PDB entry 2RG1 | X-ray diffraction, 1.85 A resolution | chains A and B

# Chain A (and B)
Molecule: Flavoprotein WrbA
Source organism: Escherichia coli
Notes: EC 1.6.5.2; chain B of this document is another copy of the same molecule, construct and numbering; everything in this record applies to it too
UniProt: P0A8G6 (WRBA_ECOLI); residues 0-197 here correspond to UniProt positions 1-198 (UniProt number = residue number + 1)
Chain sequence (198 residues; numbered 0 to 197; the number before each row is that of its first residue; numbering starts at 0):
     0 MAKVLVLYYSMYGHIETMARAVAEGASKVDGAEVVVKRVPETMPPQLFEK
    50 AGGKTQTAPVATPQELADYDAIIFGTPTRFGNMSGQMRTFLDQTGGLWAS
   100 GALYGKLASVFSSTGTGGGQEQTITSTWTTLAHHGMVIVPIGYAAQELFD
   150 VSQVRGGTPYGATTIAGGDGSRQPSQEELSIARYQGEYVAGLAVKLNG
Disordered / not traced: 0, 42-51, 115-116, 144-155, 166-169, 197 (chain B: 0, 42-54, 144-155, 166-171)
Curated features (UniProtKB/Swiss-Prot):
  - binding site (FMN): Ser9 to Ile14, Thr77 to Phe79, Ser112 to Gly117, His132
  - binding site (NAD(+)): Tyr11, Ala50, Asp168
  - binding site (substrate): Trp97
  - modified residue: Lys49 (N6-acetyllysine)

# Interface between chain A and chain B
Pairs across the interface - 52 pairs, chain A then chain B:
  Trp97(A) - Tyr142(B)
  Tyr103(A) - Ile140(B)  hydrogen bond (side chain-backbone)
  Tyr103(A) - Ala143(B)  hydrophobic
  Tyr103(A) - Tyr183(B)  hydrogen bond
  Tyr103(A) - Tyr187(B)
  Gly104(A) - Tyr187(B)
  Trp127(A) - Ala131(B)  hydrophobic
  Thr128(A) - Tyr159(B)
  Ala131(A) - Trp127(B)  hydrophobic
  Ala131(A) - Pro139(B)  hydrophobic
  Ala131(A) - Gly141(B)
  Ala131(A) - Pro158(B)
  Ala131(A) - Tyr159(B)  hydrophobic
  His132(A) - Tyr142(B)  hydrogen bond
  His132(A) - Pro158(B)
  His132(A) - Tyr159(B)  hydrogen bond
  Gly134(A) - Gly141(B)
  Gly134(A) - Tyr187(B)
  Met135(A) - Pro139(B)
  Val136(A) - Val136(B)  hydrophobic
  Val136(A) - Ile137(B)
  Val136(A) - Tyr187(B)
  Ile137(A) - Trp127(B)  hydrophobic
  Ile137(A) - Val136(B)
  Ile137(A) - Ile137(B)  hydrogen bond (backbone-backbone)
  Ile137(A) - Pro139(B)  hydrophobic
  Pro139(A) - Ala131(B)  hydrophobic
  Pro139(A) - Met135(B)
  Ile140(A) - Tyr103(B)  hydrogen bond (backbone-side chain)
  Gly141(A) - Ala131(B)
  Gly141(A) - Gly134(B)
  Tyr142(A) - Trp97(B)
  Tyr142(A) - Ala98(B)
  Tyr142(A) - Ser99(B)
  Tyr142(A) - Gly100(B)  hydrogen bond (side chain-backbone)
  Tyr142(A) - Tyr103(B)  hydrophobic
  Ala143(A) - Tyr103(B)
  Pro158(A) - Ala131(B)
  Pro158(A) - His132(B)
  Tyr159(A) - Thr128(B)
  Tyr159(A) - Ala131(B)  hydrophobic
  Tyr159(A) - His132(B)  hydrogen bond
  Tyr183(A) - Tyr103(B)  hydrogen bond
  Tyr187(A) - Tyr103(B)
  Tyr187(A) - Gly104(B)
  Tyr187(A) - Gly134(B)
  Tyr187(A) - Val136(B)
  Leu191(A) - Val136(B)  hydrophobic
  Lys194(A) - Leu195(B)
  Leu195(A) - Leu191(B)  hydrophobic
  Leu195(A) - Lys194(B)  hydrogen bond (backbone-side chain)
  Leu195(A) - Leu195(B)  hydrophobic
Also at the interface, not in a pair above, chain A (24 interface residues in all): Thr124
Also at the interface, not in a pair above, chain B (27 interface residues in all): Thr124

# Summary
The interface between chain A and chain B involves 24 residues on one side and 27 on the other; the contacts
include 10 hydrogen bonds. Polar contacts include Tyr103(A)-Ile140(B), Tyr103(A)-Tyr183(B) and
His132(A)-Tyr142(B).
Chain A and chain B are both Flavoprotein WrbA (Escherichia coli); the structure, Crystal structure of E. coli
WrbA apoprotein, was determined by X-ray diffraction, deposited together with 2R97.
